2MSI - chain A; structure by X-ray diffraction, 1.90 A resolution.

Chain A:
Molecule: Type III antifreeze protein isoform hplc 12
Organism: Macrozoarces americanus
UniProtKB: P19614 (ANPC_MACAM); residues 2-63 here = UniProt positions 2-63
Chain sequence (66 residues; numbered 0 to 65; the number before each row is that of its first residue; numbering starts at 0):
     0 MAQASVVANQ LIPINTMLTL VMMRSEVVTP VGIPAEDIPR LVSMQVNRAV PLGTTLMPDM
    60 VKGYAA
Differences from the reference sequence: engineered mutation Met16 (Ala in P19614)
Curated features (UniProtKB/Swiss-Prot):
  - site (Important for ice-binding): Gln9, Asn14, Thr18, Gln44

In short:
Chain A is Type III antifreeze protein isoform hplc 12 (Macrozoarces americanus); the structure, Type III
antifreeze protein isoform hplc 12, was determined by X-ray diffraction, deposited together with 3MSI, 4MSI,
5MSI, 6MSI and 7MSI.
